Entry 8HX1 (electron microscopy, 3.29 A resolution); this record covers chains F and J of the 12 polymer chains in the assembly.

Chain F (and J):
Molecule: Putative starvation-induced DNA protecting protein/Ferritin and Dps
Source organism: Mycolicibacterium smegmatis MC2 155
Notes: chain J of this document is another copy of the same molecule, construct and numbering; everything in this record applies to it too
UniProtKB: A0QXB7 (A0QXB7_MYCS2); residue numbers follow UniProt; this construct covers 1-161
Chain sequence (161 residues; numbered 1 to 161; the number before each row is that of its first residue):
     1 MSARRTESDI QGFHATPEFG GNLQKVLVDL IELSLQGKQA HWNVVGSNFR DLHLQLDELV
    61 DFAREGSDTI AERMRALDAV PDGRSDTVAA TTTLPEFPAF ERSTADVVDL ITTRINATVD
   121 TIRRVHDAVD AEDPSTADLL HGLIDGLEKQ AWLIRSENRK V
From the paper describing this entry:
  - mutagenesis - R4E/R5E/R102E/R114E: decreased binding to DNA

Interface between chain F and chain J:
Residue-residue contacts (32; chain F residue first):
  Met-1(F) / Ala-90(J)
  Ser-2(F) / Ala-90(J)
  Ala-3(F) / Ala-90(J)
  Ala-3(F) / Thr-92(J)
  Ala-3(F) / Thr-93(J)
  Arg-4(F) / Glu-32(J)  salt bridge
  Arg-4(F) / Thr-92(J)
  Arg-4(F) / Thr-93(J)
  Arg-4(F) / Leu-94(J)  hydrogen bond (side chain-backbone)
  Arg-4(F) / Pro-95(J)
  Arg-4(F) / Glu-96(J)
  Arg-5(F) / Thr-93(J)  hydrogen bond (backbone-backbone)
  Arg-5(F) / Pro-95(J)
  Arg-5(F) / Asp-120(J)  salt bridge
  Ser-8(F) / Thr-113(J)  hydrogen bond (backbone-side chain)
  Ile-10(F) / Thr-113(J)
  Ile-10(F) / Asn-116(J)  hydrogen bond (backbone-side chain)
  Ile-10(F) / Ala-117(J)  hydrophobic
  Glu-72(F) / Lys-149(J)
  Glu-72(F) / Trp-152(J)
  Arg-73(F) / Asp-145(J)  salt bridge
  Arg-73(F) / Glu-148(J)  salt bridge
  Arg-75(F) / Trp-152(J)
  Ala-76(F) / Arg-155(J)
  Leu-77(F) / Glu-148(J)
  Asp-78(F) / Arg-155(J)  salt bridge
  Asp-133(F) / Arg-123(J)  salt bridge
  Pro-134(F) / His-141(J)
  Ser-135(F) / His-141(J)
  Ser-135(F) / Ile-144(J)
  Asp-138(F) / Asp-138(J)
  Leu-139(F) / Asp-145(J)
Interface residues without a listed pair, chain F (23 interface residues in all): Glu-7, Asp-9, Gln-11, Gly-12, Phe-13
Interface residues without a listed pair, chain J (24 interface residues in all): Gln-36, Ala-89, Thr-91, His-126

Summary:
The interface between chain F and chain J involves 23 residues on one side and 24 on the other, with 4
hydrogen bonds and 6 salt bridges. Polar pairs include Arg-4(F)/Glu-32(J), Arg-5(F)/Asp-120(J) and
Arg-73(F)/Asp-145(J). From the paper: R4E/R5E/R102E/R114E of chain F reduce binding to DNA.
Chain F and chain J are both Putative starvation-induced DNA protecting protein/Ferritin and Dps
(Mycolicibacterium smegmatis MC2 155); the structure, Focused cryo-EM map of MsDps2 from MsDps2-DNA complex of
Mycobacterium smegmatis, was determined by electron microscopy together with 8HWZ and 8HX0 from the same
study.
